Entry 1LDT (X-ray diffraction, 1.90 A resolution); this record covers chains T and L.

Chain T:
Molecule: Trypsin
From: Sus scrofa
Notes: EC 3.4.21.4
UniProtKB: P00761 (TRYP_PIG); the construct lacks a stretch of the UniProt sequence and is renumbered around it, so the offset changes along the chain: 16-34 = UniProt 9-27; 37-67 = UniProt 28-58; 69-125 = UniProt 59-115; 127-130 = UniProt 116-119; 6 more segments
Sequence (223 residues; numbered 16 to 245 plus 3 insertion-coded residues; 10 numbers in that range are skipped by the numbering (no residue carries them; nothing is unmodelled there); the number before each row is that of its first residue):
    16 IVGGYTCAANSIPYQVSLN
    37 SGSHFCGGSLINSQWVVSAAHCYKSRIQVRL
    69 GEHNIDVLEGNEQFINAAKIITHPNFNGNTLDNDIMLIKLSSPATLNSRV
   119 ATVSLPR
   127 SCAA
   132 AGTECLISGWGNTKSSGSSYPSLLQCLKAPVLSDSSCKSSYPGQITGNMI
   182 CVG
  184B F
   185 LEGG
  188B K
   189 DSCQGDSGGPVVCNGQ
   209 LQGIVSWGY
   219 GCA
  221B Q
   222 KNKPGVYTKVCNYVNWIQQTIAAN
Cystine bridges: Cys22-Cys157, Cys42-Cys58, Cys128-Cys232, Cys136-Cys201, Cys168-Cys182, Cys191-Cys220
Ion coordination: Ca2+: Glu70, Asn72, Val75, Glu77, Glu80
UniProt features mapped onto this chain:
  - active site (Charge relay system): His57, Asp102, Ser195
  - binding site (Ca(2+)): Glu70, Asn72, Val75, Glu80
  - site: Asp189 (Required for specificity)

Chain L:
Molecule: Tryptase inhibitor
From: Hirudo medicinalis
UniProtKB: P80424 (LDTI_HIRME); aligned to UniProt positions 1-46
Sequence (46 residues; each row starts with the number of its first residue):
    1I K
    2I K
    3I V
    4I C
    5I A
    6I C
    7I P
    8I K
    9I I
   10I L
   11I K
   12I P
   13I V
   14I C
   15I G
   16I S
   17I D
   18I G
   19I R
   20I T
   21I Y
   22I A
   23I N
   24I S
   25I C
   26I I
   27I A
   28I R
   29I C
   30I N
   31I G
   32I V
   33I S
   34I I
   35I K
   36I S
   37I E
   38I G
   39I S
   40I C
   41I P
   42I T
   43I G
   44I I
   45I L
   46I N

Interface between chain T and chain L:
Contacting residue pairs (40; chain T residue first):
  His40(T) - Leu10I(L)
  Phe41(T) - Ile9I(L)
  Phe41(T) - Leu10I(L)  hydrogen bond (backbone-backbone)
  Cys42(T) - Ile9I(L)  hydrophobic
  His57(T) - Pro7I(L)
  His57(T) - Ile9I(L)
  Lys60(T) - Lys11I(L)
  Tyr151(T) - Leu10I(L)
  Asp189(T) - Lys8I(L)  salt bridge
  Ser190(T) - Lys8I(L)  hydrogen bond
  Cys191(T) - Lys8I(L)
  Gln192(T) - Pro7I(L)  hydrogen bond (side chain-backbone)
  Gln192(T) - Lys8I(L)
  Gln192(T) - Ile9I(L)
  Gln192(T) - Ala22I(L)
  Gln192(T) - Asn23I(L)
  Gln192(T) - Ile26I(L)
  Gly193(T) - Lys8I(L)  hydrogen bond (backbone-backbone)
  Gly193(T) - Ile9I(L)
  Gly193(T) - Leu10I(L)
  Asp194(T) - Lys8I(L)  hydrogen bond (backbone-backbone)
  Ser195(T) - Lys8I(L)  hydrogen bond (side chain-backbone)
  Ser195(T) - Ile9I(L)  hydrogen bond (side chain-backbone)
  Val213(T) - Lys8I(L)
  Ser214(T) - Pro7I(L)
  Ser214(T) - Lys8I(L)  hydrogen bond (backbone-backbone)
  Trp215(T) - Ala5I(L)  hydrophobic
  Trp215(T) - Cys6I(L)
  Trp215(T) - Pro7I(L)  hydrophobic
  Trp215(T) - Lys8I(L)
  Gly216(T) - Cys4I(L)
  Gly216(T) - Ala5I(L)
  Gly216(T) - Cys6I(L)  hydrogen bond (backbone-backbone)
  Tyr217(T) - Val3I(L)  hydrogen bond (side chain-backbone)
  Tyr217(T) - Cys4I(L)
  Tyr217(T) - Ala5I(L)
  Gly219(T) - Val3I(L)
  Gly219(T) - Cys4I(L)  hydrogen bond (backbone-backbone)
  Gly219(T) - Lys8I(L)
  Gly226(T) - Lys8I(L)
Interface residues without a listed pair, chain T (24 interface residues in all): Cys58, Leu99, Gln175, Gln221B
Interface residues without a listed pair, chain L (13 interface residues in all): Lys1I

Overview:
24 residues of chain T and 13 residues of chain L are in contact, with 11 hydrogen bonds and 1 salt bridge.
Polar contacts include Asp189(T)-Lys8I(L), Ser190(T)-Lys8I(L) and Gln192(T)-Pro7I(L). Curated annotation
(UniProt) lists 3 active-site residues and 4 Ca2+-binding residues on chain T.
Chain T is Trypsin (Sus scrofa) and chain L is Tryptase inhibitor (Hirudo medicinalis); the structure, Complex
of leech-derived tryptase inhibitor with porcine trypsin, was determined by X-ray diffraction.
